5L6L - chains C and H of the 10 polymer chains in the assembly; structure by X-ray diffraction, 2.70 A resolution.

Chain C:
Molecule: Ribonuclease VapC
Source organism: Caulobacter crescentus
Notes: EC 3.1.-.-
UniProtKB: Q9AC35 (Q9AC35_CAUCR); residues 1-128 here = UniProt positions 1-128
Sequence (128 residues; numbered 1 to 128; the number before each row is that of its first residue):
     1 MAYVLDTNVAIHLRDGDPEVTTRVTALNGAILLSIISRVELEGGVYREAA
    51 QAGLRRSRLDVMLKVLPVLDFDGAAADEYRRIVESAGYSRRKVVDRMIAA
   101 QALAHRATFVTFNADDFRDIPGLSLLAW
Disordered / not traced: 1
Modified / non-standard residues: Mse1 (selenomethionine); Mse62 (selenomethionine; parent Met); Mse97 (selenomethionine; parent Met)

Chain H:
Molecule: VapB family protein
Source organism: Caulobacter crescentus
UniProtKB: Q9AC34 (Q9AC34_CAUCR); residues 2-79 here = UniProt positions 2-79
Sequence (85 residues; each row starts with the number of its first residue; numbers below 1 keep their minus sign (Mse-5 is residue -5)):
    -5 MHHHHHHARATGKTFRSGNSEAVRLPRDLAFGADVELTLIRSGDVLTIYP
    45 SKGSIADLVATLNQMPRPDSVEIRDEDLFPERPGL
Disordered / not traced: -5 to -3, 79
Construct notes: initiating methionine (-5); expression tag (-4 to 1)
Modified / non-standard residues: Mse-5 (selenomethionine); Mse59 (selenomethionine; parent Met)
From the paper describing this entry:
  - binding site for the 27-nt DNA strand: Ser11, Asn13, Arg21

How chain C and chain H interact:
Residue-residue contacts - 54 pairs, chain C then chain H:
  Asp6(C) - Arg68(H)  salt bridge
  Thr7(C) - Arg68(H)
  Asn8(C) - Arg68(H)
  Ile11(C) - Glu66(H)
  Ile11(C) - Arg68(H)
  His12(C) - Val65(H)
  Leu13(C) - Leu56(H)  hydrophobic
  Arg14(C) - Glu66(H)  salt bridge
  Asp15(C) - Arg61(H)
  Asp15(C) - Pro62(H)
  Asp15(C) - Ser64(H)
  Asp15(C) - Val65(H)
  Asp15(C) - Glu66(H)  hydrogen bond (side chain-backbone)
  Gly16(C) - Arg61(H)  hydrogen bond (backbone-side chain)
  Pro18(C) - Arg61(H)
  Thr21(C) - Leu52(H)
  Thr25(C) - Ile49(H)
  Thr25(C) - Leu52(H)
  Glu40(C) - Arg68(H)  salt bridge
  Gly44(C) - Glu66(H)
  Arg47(C) - Glu66(H)  salt bridge
  Arg47(C) - Ile67(H)  hydrogen bond (side chain-backbone)
  Arg47(C) - Asp69(H)  salt bridge
  Gln51(C) - Pro62(H)
  Gln51(C) - Asp63(H)  hydrogen bond
  Leu54(C) - Pro60(H)
  Leu54(C) - Arg61(H)
  Leu54(C) - Pro62(H)
  Arg55(C) - Pro62(H)
  Arg55(C) - Ser64(H)  hydrogen bond (side chain-backbone)
  Arg55(C) - Glu66(H)
  Ser57(C) - Mse59(H)
  Arg58(C) - Leu56(H)  hydrogen bond (side chain-backbone)
  Arg58(C) - Mse59(H)  hydrogen bond (side chain-backbone)
  Arg58(C) - Pro60(H)  hydrogen bond (side chain-backbone)
  Arg58(C) - Arg61(H)
  Arg58(C) - Pro62(H)
  Val61(C) - Asp51(H)
  Val61(C) - Thr55(H)
  Mse62(C) - Asp51(H)
  Val65(C) - Gly47(H)
  Val65(C) - Ser48(H)
  Val65(C) - Ile49(H)
  Val65(C) - Asp51(H)
  Arg90(C) - Phe73(H)  hydrogen bond (side chain-backbone)
  Arg90(C) - Pro74(H)
  Arg90(C) - Glu75(H)  salt bridge
  Arg91(C) - Glu70(H)  salt bridge
  Arg91(C) - Asp71(H)  salt bridge
  Val93(C) - Phe73(H)  hydrophobic
  Val94(C) - Arg68(H)
  Val94(C) - Phe73(H)  hydrophobic
  Asp95(C) - Arg68(H)  salt bridge
  Mse97(C) - Phe73(H)
Other interface residues (no listed pair), chain C (34 interface residues in all): Asp17, Val24, Glu48, Leu66, Ile98
Other interface residues (no listed pair), chain H (26 interface residues in all): Ala54, Asn57, Leu72

Summary:
The interface between chain C and chain H involves 34 residues on one side and 26 on the other, with 9
hydrogen bonds and 9 salt bridges. Polar pairs include Asp6(C)-Arg68(H), Arg14(C)-Glu66(H) and
Glu40(C)-Arg68(H). From the paper: a binding site for the 27-nt DNA strand at Ser11(H), Asn13(H) and Arg21(H).
Here chain C is Ribonuclease VapC and chain H is VapB family protein, both from Caulobacter crescentus. Entry
5L6L (Structure of Caulobacter crescentus VapBC1 bound to operator DNA) was determined by X-ray diffraction
together with 5K8J and 5L6M from the same study.
